Entry 6I5E (X-ray diffraction, 2.60 A resolution); this record covers chains A and B.

Chain A (and B):
Name: Bifunctional epoxide hydrolase 2
Organism: Homo sapiens
Notes: EC 3.3.2.10, 3.1.3.76; chain B of this document is another copy of the same molecule, construct and numbering; everything in this record applies to it too
UniProtKB: P34913 (HYES_HUMAN); numbering as in UniProt (aligned over 230-555)
Sequence (344 residues; row label = number of the first residue in the row):
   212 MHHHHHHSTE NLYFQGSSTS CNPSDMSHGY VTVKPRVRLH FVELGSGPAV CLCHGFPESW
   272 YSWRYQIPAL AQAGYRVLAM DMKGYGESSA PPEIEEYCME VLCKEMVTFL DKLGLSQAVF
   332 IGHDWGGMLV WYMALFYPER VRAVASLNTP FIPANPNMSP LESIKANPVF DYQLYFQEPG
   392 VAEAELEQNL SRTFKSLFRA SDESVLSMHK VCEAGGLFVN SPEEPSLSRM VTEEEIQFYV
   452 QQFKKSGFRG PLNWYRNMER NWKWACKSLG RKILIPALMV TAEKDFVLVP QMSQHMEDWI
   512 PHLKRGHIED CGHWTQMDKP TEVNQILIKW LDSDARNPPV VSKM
Unresolved in the structure: 212-229, 546-555
Differences from the reference sequence: initiating methionine (212); expression tag (213-229)
UniProt features mapped onto this chain:
  - motif: S553 to M555 (Microbody targeting signal)
  - active site: D335 (Nucleophile), Y466 (Proton donor), H524 (Proton acceptor)
  - binding site (substrate): Y383
  - modified residue: S370 (Phosphoserine), K421 (N6-succinyllysine), K455 (N6-succinyllysine), K554 (N6-succinyllysine)
  - lipidation: C522 (S-(15-deoxy-Delta12,14-prostaglandin J2-9-yl)cysteine)
  - natural variant: R287 (R287Q: No effect on phosphatase activity), E470 (E470G: No effect on phosphatase activity and epoxyde hydrolase activity)
  - mutagenesis: C522 (C522S: Loss of S-(15-deoxy-Delta12,14-prostaglandin J2-9-yl)cysteine-induced inhibition of epoxide hydrolase activity)
From the paper describing this entry:
  - post-translational modification sites: C423, C522
  - allosteric site: C423, C522
  - catalytic residues: D335, Y383, Y466, D496, H524 (citing earlier work)

How chain A and chain B interact:
Residue-residue contacts - 43 pairs, chain A then chain B:
  D236(A) - K323(B)  salt bridge
  M237(A) - Y241(B)
  S238(A) - Y241(B)
  S238(A) - V242(B)
  S238(A) - F252(B)
  S238(A) - K323(B)
  S238(A) - L324(B)
  H239(A) - H239(B)
  H239(A) - G240(B)
  H239(A) - Y241(B)  hydrogen bond (backbone-backbone)
  G240(A) - H239(B)
  Y241(A) - M237(B)
  Y241(A) - S238(B)
  Y241(A) - H239(B)  hydrogen bond (backbone-backbone)
  Y241(A) - Y241(B)  hydrophobic
  V242(A) - S238(B)
  T243(A) - S235(B)
  F252(A) - S238(B)
  E254(A) - E254(B)
  E254(A) - R287(B)  salt bridge
  L255(A) - K323(B)
  L255(A) - L324(B)
  L255(A) - G325(B)
  G256(A) - R287(B)  hydrogen bond (backbone-side chain)
  G256(A) - L324(B)  hydrogen bond (backbone-backbone)
  G256(A) - G325(B)
  G256(A) - L326(B)
  S257(A) - L326(B)
  R287(A) - E254(B)  salt bridge
  R287(A) - G256(B)  hydrogen bond (side chain-backbone)
  R287(A) - S257(B)
  R287(A) - R287(B)
  K323(A) - S235(B)  hydrogen bond (side chain-backbone)
  K323(A) - D236(B)  salt bridge
  K323(A) - S238(B)
  K323(A) - L255(B)
  L324(A) - S238(B)
  L324(A) - L255(B)
  L324(A) - G256(B)  hydrogen bond (backbone-backbone)
  G325(A) - L255(B)
  G325(A) - G256(B)
  G325(A) - S257(B)
  L326(A) - S257(B)
Other interface residues (no listed pair), chain A (19 interface residues in all): S235
Other interface residues (no listed pair), chain B (20 interface residues in all): T243, D322

Overview:
Chain A and chain B form an interface of 19 and 20 residues respectively, with 7 hydrogen bonds and 4 salt
bridges. Polar contacts include D236(A)-K323(B), E254(A)-R287(B) and G256(A)-R287(B). The paper reports
catalytic residues D335(A), Y383(A) and Y466(A) among others; an allosteric site at C423(A) and C522(A).
Both chains are Bifunctional epoxide hydrolase 2 (Homo sapiens). Entry 6I5E (X-ray structure of apo human
soluble Epoxide Hydrolase C-terminal Domain (hsEH CTD)) was determined by X-ray diffraction, deposited
together with 6I5G.
